2GPE - chains A and B; structure by X-ray diffraction, 1.90 A resolution.

[Chain A (and B)]
Molecule: Bifunctional protein putA
From: Escherichia coli
Notes: chain B of this document is another copy of the same molecule, construct and numbering; everything in this record applies to it too
UniProt: P09546 (PUTA_ECOLI); residues 1-52 here = UniProt positions 1-52
Sequence (52 residues; each row starts with the number of its first residue):
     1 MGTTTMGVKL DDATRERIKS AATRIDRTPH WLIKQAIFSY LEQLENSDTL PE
Not modelled in the structure: 1, 49-52 (chain B: 1, 48-52)
From the paper describing this entry:
  - self-association interface (contacts with another copy of this molecule): Met-6, Val-8, Leu-10, Ile-18, Ile-33, Ile-37, Tyr-40, Leu-41
  - contacts within the chain: Thr-28/Trp-31 (hydrogen bond), Pro-29/Ile-33 (backbone contact)
  - conformationally variable residues: Arg-15
  - binding site for imidazole: Trp-31, Gln-35, Phe-38
  - mutagenesis - K9M: abolished binding to put control DNA

[How chain A and chain B interact]
Residue-residue contacts (66):
  Gly-2(A) / Asp-11(B)
  Gly-2(A) / Asp-12(B)  hydrogen bond (backbone-backbone)
  Thr-3(A) / Leu-10(B)
  Thr-4(A) / Val-8(B)
  Thr-4(A) / Lys-9(B)
  Thr-4(A) / Leu-10(B)  hydrogen bond (backbone-backbone)
  Thr-4(A) / Asp-12(B)  hydrogen bond
  Thr-4(A) / Arg-15(B)  hydrogen bond
  Thr-5(A) / Gly-7(B)
  Thr-5(A) / Val-8(B)
  Met-6(A) / Met-6(B)
  Met-6(A) / Gly-7(B)
  Met-6(A) / Val-8(B)  hydrogen bond (backbone-backbone)
  Met-6(A) / Leu-10(B)  hydrophobic
  Met-6(A) / Arg-15(B)
  Met-6(A) / Ile-33(B)  hydrophobic
  Gly-7(A) / Thr-5(B)
  Gly-7(A) / Met-6(B)
  Gly-7(A) / His-30(B)
  Val-8(A) / Thr-4(B)
  Val-8(A) / Thr-5(B)
  Val-8(A) / Met-6(B)  hydrogen bond (backbone-backbone)
  Val-8(A) / His-30(B)
  Lys-9(A) / Thr-4(B)
  Lys-9(A) / His-30(B)  hydrogen bond (backbone-side chain)
  Lys-9(A) / Lys-34(B)
  Leu-10(A) / Thr-3(B)
  Leu-10(A) / Thr-4(B)  hydrogen bond (backbone-backbone)
  Asp-11(A) / Gly-2(B)
  Asp-12(A) / Gly-2(B)  hydrogen bond (backbone-backbone)
  Thr-14(A) / Phe-38(B)
  Arg-15(A) / Thr-4(B)
  Arg-17(A) / Leu-41(B)
  Arg-17(A) / Glu-45(B)  salt bridge
  Ile-18(A) / Ile-37(B)  hydrophobic
  Ile-18(A) / Leu-41(B)  hydrophobic
  Ala-21(A) / Leu-41(B)  hydrophobic
  Ala-21(A) / Leu-44(B)  hydrophobic
  Arg-24(A) / Leu-44(B)  hydrogen bond (side chain-backbone)
  Arg-24(A) / Ser-47(B)
  His-30(A) / Met-6(B)
  His-30(A) / Gly-7(B)
  His-30(A) / Val-8(B)
  His-30(A) / Lys-9(B)  hydrogen bond (side chain-backbone)
  Leu-32(A) / Leu-44(B)  hydrophobic
  Ile-33(A) / Met-6(B)  hydrophobic
  Ile-33(A) / Val-8(B)  hydrophobic
  Lys-34(A) / Val-8(B)
  Lys-34(A) / Lys-9(B)
  Lys-34(A) / Leu-10(B)
  Gln-35(A) / Tyr-40(B)
  Ala-36(A) / Ala-36(B)
  Ala-36(A) / Ile-37(B)  hydrophobic
  Ala-36(A) / Tyr-40(B)  hydrophobic
  Ile-37(A) / Ile-18(B)  hydrophobic
  Ile-37(A) / Ala-36(B)  hydrophobic
  Phe-38(A) / Thr-14(B)
  Tyr-40(A) / Trp-31(B)
  Tyr-40(A) / Leu-32(B)  hydrophobic
  Tyr-40(A) / Gln-35(B)
  Tyr-40(A) / Ala-36(B)  hydrophobic
  Leu-41(A) / Arg-17(B)
  Glu-42(A) / Arg-17(B)
  Leu-44(A) / Ala-21(B)  hydrophobic
  Leu-44(A) / Leu-32(B)  hydrophobic
  Glu-45(A) / Arg-17(B)  salt bridge
Other interface residues (no listed pair), chain A (33 interface residues in all): Ile-25, Trp-31, Ser-39
Other interface residues (no listed pair), chain B (33 interface residues in all): Ile-25, Ser-39, Glu-42

[In short]
The chain A/chain B interface involves 33 residues from each chain; the contacts include 11 hydrogen bonds and
2 salt bridges. Among the polar pairs are Arg-17(A)/Glu-45(B), Thr-4(A)/Asp-12(B) and Thr-4(A)/Arg-15(B). The
paper reports a binding site for imidazole at Trp-31(A), Gln-35(A) and Phe-38(A); K9M of chain A abolishes
binding to put control DNA.
Chain A and chain B are both Bifunctional protein putA (Escherichia coli); the structure, Structure of the
DNA-binding domain of E. Coli Proline Utilization A (PUTA), was determined by X-ray diffraction.
